2WNR - chains C and D of the 6 polymer chains in the assembly; structure by X-ray diffraction, 2.65 A resolution.

Chain C:
Molecule: Probable exosome complex exonuclease 2
Organism: Methanothermobacter thermautotrophicus
Notes: EC 3.1.13.-
UniProt: O26778 (ECX2_METTH); residue numbers follow UniProt; this construct covers 1-271
Sequence (271 residues; each row starts with the number of its first residue):
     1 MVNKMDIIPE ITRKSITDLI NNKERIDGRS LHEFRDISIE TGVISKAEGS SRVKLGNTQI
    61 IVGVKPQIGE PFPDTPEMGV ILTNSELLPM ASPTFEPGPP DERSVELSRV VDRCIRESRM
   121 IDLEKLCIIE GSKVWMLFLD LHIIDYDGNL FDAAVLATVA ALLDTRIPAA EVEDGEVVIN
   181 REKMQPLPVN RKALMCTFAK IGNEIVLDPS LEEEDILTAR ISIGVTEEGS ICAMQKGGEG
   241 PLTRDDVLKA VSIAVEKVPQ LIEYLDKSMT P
Not modelled in the structure: 1-12, 271

Chain D:
Molecule: Probable exosome complex exonuclease 1
Organism: Methanothermobacter thermautotrophicus
Notes: EC 3.1.13.-
UniProt: O26779 (ECX1_METTH); numbering as in UniProt (aligned over 1-240)
Sequence (240 residues; each row starts with the number of its first residue):
     1 MITIITQDQL KTSPSVREDG RAFDELRPLK IEAGILERAD GSSYLEFGGN KILVAVYGPR
    61 EAQIRKLQRP DRAVIRCRYN MAPFSVEERK RPGPDRRSVE ISKITAEALR PALILEKFPR
   121 SVIDVFIEVL EAEGGTRCAG ITAASVALAD AGIPMRDMVV ACAAGKVGDQ VVLDLSEEED
   181 KEGQADVPVA ILPRTREITL LQSDGNLTPE EFERALDLAV EGCLRIHEVQ KEALRKRYGE
Not modelled in the structure: 1-15, 62-72, 237-240

Interface between chain C and chain D:
Contacting residue pairs (57; chain C residue first):
  Thr83(C) with Arg96(D), hydrogen bond (backbone-side chain)
  Asn84(C) with Arg96(D)
  Glu102(C) with Val99(D); Lys103(D)
  Arg103(C) with Lys103(D)
  Val105(C) with Arg96(D)
  Glu106(C) with Lys103(D), salt bridge
  Ser108(C) with Arg96(D), hydrogen bond
  Arg109(C) with Arg96(D); Arg97(D); Glu100(D), salt bridge
  Arg113(C) with Glu100(D), salt bridge; Gln202(D); Ser203(D)
  Glu117(C) with Asp204(D); Gly205(D), hydrogen bond (side chain-backbone)
  Gly229(C) with Pro209(D)
  Ser230(C) with Asn206(D), hydrogen bond; Leu207(D)
  Ile231(C) with Gly205(D); Asn206(D); Leu207(D), hydrogen bond (backbone-backbone); Phe212(D), hydrophobic
  Cys232(C) with Ser203(D); Asp204(D); Gly205(D)
  Ala233(C) with Ser203(D)
  Met234(C) with Leu201(D), hydrophobic; Gln202(D); Ser203(D), hydrogen bond (backbone-backbone); Phe212(D), hydrophobic
  Gln235(C) with Glu100(D), hydrogen bond; Ile104(D); Leu201(D); Gln202(D), hydrogen bond
  Lys236(C) with Ile198(D); Thr199(D), hydrogen bond (side chain-backbone); Leu201(D), hydrogen bond (backbone-backbone)
  Gly237(C) with Glu107(D)
  Gly238(C) with Glu107(D), hydrogen bond (backbone-side chain)
  Glu239(C) with Glu107(D); Arg110(D), salt bridge; Pro111(D)
  Pro241(C) with Glu197(D); Ile198(D)
  Leu242(C) with Glu197(D); Ile198(D), hydrogen bond (backbone-backbone)
  Thr243(C) with Ile198(D)
  Arg244(C) with Ile198(D); Glu213(D), salt bridge; Asp217(D), salt bridge
  Val247(C) with Ile198(D), hydrophobic; Leu201(D), hydrophobic; Phe212(D), hydrophobic
  Leu248(C) with Glu213(D)
  Val251(C) with Pro209(D), hydrophobic
  Val255(C) with Pro209(D), hydrophobic
Interface residues without a listed pair, chain C (31 interface residues in all): Ile221, Thr226
Interface residues without a listed pair, chain D (25 interface residues in all): Leu200, Leu216

Overview:
31 residues of chain C and 25 residues of chain D are in contact; the contacts include 12 hydrogen bonds and 6
salt bridges. Among the polar pairs are Glu106(C)-Lys103(D), Arg109(C)-Glu100(D) and Arg113(C)-Glu100(D).
Here chain C is Probable exosome complex exonuclease 2 and chain D is Probable exosome complex exonuclease 1,
both from Methanothermobacter thermautotrophicus. Entry 2WNR (The structure of Methanothermobacter
thermautotrophicus exosome core assembly) was determined by X-ray diffraction.
